1POJ - chain A; structure by X-ray diffraction, 3.30 A resolution.

Chain A:
Name: Isoaspartyl dipeptidase
Organism: Escherichia coli
Notes: EC 3.4.19.-
Reference sequence: P39377 (IADA_ECOLI); numbering as in UniProt (aligned over 1-390)
Chain sequence (390 residues; each row starts with the number of its first residue):
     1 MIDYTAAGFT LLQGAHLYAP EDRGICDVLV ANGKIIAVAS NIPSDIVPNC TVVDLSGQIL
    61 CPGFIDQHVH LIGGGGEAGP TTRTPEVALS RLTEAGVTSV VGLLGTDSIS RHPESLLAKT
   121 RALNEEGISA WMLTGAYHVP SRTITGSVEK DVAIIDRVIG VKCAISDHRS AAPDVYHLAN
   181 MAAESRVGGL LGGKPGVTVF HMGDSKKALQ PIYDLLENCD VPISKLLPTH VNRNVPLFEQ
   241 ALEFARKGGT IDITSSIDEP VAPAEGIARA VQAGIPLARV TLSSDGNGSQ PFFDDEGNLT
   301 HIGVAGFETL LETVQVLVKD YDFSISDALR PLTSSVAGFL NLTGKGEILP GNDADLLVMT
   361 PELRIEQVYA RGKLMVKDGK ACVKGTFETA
Unresolved in the structure: 389-390
Construct notes: modified residue (162)
Modified residues: Lys-162 (lysine nz-carboxylic acid; KCX)
Swiss-Prot annotation at these positions:
  - active site: Asp-285 (Proton acceptor)
  - binding site (Zn(2+)): His-68, His-70, Lys-162, His-201, His-230, Asp-285
  - binding site (substrate): Gly-75 to Glu-77, Thr-106, Tyr-137, Arg-169, Arg-233, Ser-289
  - modified residue: Lys-162 (N6-carboxylysine)
  - mutagenesis: Glu-77 (E77D/Q: Reduces activity 100000-fold), Tyr-137 (Y137A/F: Reduces activity 1000-fold), Arg-169 (R169K: Reduces activity 1000-fold; R169M: Loss of activity), Arg-233 (R233K: Reduces activity 1000-fold; R233M: Loss of activity), Asp-285 (D285A: Reduces activity 100000-fold)
Bound ions: Zn2+ site 1: His-68, His-70, Lys-162, Asp-285 (together with AE1); Zn2+ site 2: Lys-162, His-201, His-230 (together with AE1)
Small-molecule neighbours: AE1 (2-{[[(1S)-1-amino-2-carboxyethyl](dihydroxy)phosphoranyl]methyl}-4-methylpentanoic acid): His-68, His-70, Gly-74, Gly-75, Glu-77, Gly-105, Thr-106, Asp-107, Tyr-137, Lys-162, Asp-167, Arg-169, His-201, His-230, Arg-233, Ile-257, Asp-285, Gly-288, Ser-289, Gln-290, Pro-291, Phe-292

In short:
Chain A binds compound AE1. His-68, His-70, Lys-162 and Asp-285 form the Zn2+ site 1. Lys-162, His-201 and
His-230 form the Zn2+ site 2. UniProt lists active-site residue Asp-285, 6 Zn2+-binding residues, 8
substrate-binding residues and 5 mutagenesis sites.
Chain A is Isoaspartyl dipeptidase (Escherichia coli); the structure, Isoaspartyl Dipeptidase with bound
inhibitor, was determined by X-ray diffraction (same publication as 1PO9 and 1POK).
